1UBP - chains A and C of the 3 polymer chains in the assembly; structure by X-ray diffraction, 1.65 A resolution.

Chain A:
Molecule: Urease
Source organism: Sporosarcina pasteurii
Notes: EC 3.5.1.5
UniProt: P41022 (URE3_BACPA); numbering as in UniProt (aligned over 1-100)
Amino-acid sequence (100 residues; each row starts with the number of its first residue):
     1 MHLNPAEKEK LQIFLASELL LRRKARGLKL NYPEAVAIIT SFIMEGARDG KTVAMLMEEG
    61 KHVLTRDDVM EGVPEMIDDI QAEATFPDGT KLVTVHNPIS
Modified positions: M1 (n-carboxymethionine; CXM)

Chain C:
Molecule: Urease
Source organism: Sporosarcina pasteurii
Notes: EC 3.5.1.5
UniProt: P41020 (URE1_BACPA); the construct has insertions or renumbered stretches relative to UniProt, so the offset changes along the chain: 1-27 = UniProt 1-27; 29-570 = UniProt 28-569
Amino-acid sequence (570 residues; numbered 1 to 570; the number before each row is that of its first residue):
     1 MKINRQQYAE SYGPTVGDEV RLADTDLWIE VEKDYTTYGD EVNFGGGKVL REGMGENGTY
    61 TRTENVLDLL LTNALILDYT GIYKADIGVK DGYIVGIGKG GNPDIMDGVT PNMIVGTATE
   121 VIAAEGKIVT AGGIDTHVHF INPDQVDVAL ANGITTLFGG GTGPAEGSKA TTVTPGPWNI
   181 EKMLKSTEGL PINVGILGKG HGSSIAPIME QIDAGAAGLK IHEDWGATPA SIDRSLTVAD
   241 EADVQVAIHS DTLNEAGFLE DTLRAINGRV IHSFHVEGAG GGHAPDIMAM AGHPNVLPSS
   301 TNPTRPFTVN TIDEHLDMLM VCHHLKQNIP EDVAFADSRI RPETIAAEDI LHDLGIISMM
   361 STDALAMGRA GEMVLRTWQT ADKMKKQRGP LAEEKNGSDN FRLKRYVSKY TINPAIAQGI
   421 AHEVGSIEEG KFADLVLWEP KFFGVKADRV IKGGIIAYAQ IGDPSASIPT PQPVMGRRMY
   481 GTVGDLIHDT NITFMSKSSI QQGVPAKLGL KRRIGTVKNC RNIGKKDMKW NDVTTDIDIN
   541 PETYEVKVDG EVLTCEPVKE LPMAQRYFLF
Covalently attached groups: beta-mercaptoethanol (BME) linked to C322
Modified positions: K220 (lysine nz-carboxylic acid; KCX)
Construct notes: variant E19 (Arg in P41020), I29 (Gly28 in P41020), T36 (Tyr35 in P41020), T37 (Tyr36 in P41020), Y38 (Leu37 in P41020), L263 (Val262 in P41020), I420 (Met419 in P41020); insertion (28); modified residue (220)
Swiss-Prot annotation at these positions:
  - active site: H324 (Proton donor)

Interface between chain A and chain C:
Contacting residue pairs (38; chain A residue first):
  A6(A) - S465(C)
  E9(A) - P464(C)
  E9(A) - P473(C)
  E9(A) - R477(C)  salt bridge
  K10(A) - D463(C)  salt bridge
  I13(A) - Q472(C)
  I13(A) - P473(C)
  L19(A) - F570(C)  hydrophobic
  R23(A) - L569(C)  hydrogen bond (side chain-backbone)
  R23(A) - F570(C)
  N31(A) - Q565(C)  hydrogen bond (side chain-backbone)
  N31(A) - R566(C)
  N31(A) - F568(C)  hydrogen bond (side chain-backbone)
  Y32(A) - F442(C)  hydrophobic
  Y32(A) - R566(C)  hydrogen bond (backbone-backbone)
  P33(A) - R566(C)
  P33(A) - Y567(C)
  P33(A) - F568(C)
  P33(A) - L569(C)
  E34(A) - L569(C)
  V36(A) - Q472(C)
  T40(A) - Q472(C)
  M70(A) - Q565(C)
  M70(A) - R566(C)
  E71(A) - R566(C)  hydrogen bond (backbone-side chain)
  V73(A) - R566(C)
  M76(A) - K441(C)  hydrogen bond (backbone-side chain)
  M76(A) - R566(C)
  M76(A) - Y567(C)  hydrophobic
  D78(A) - K441(C)  salt bridge
  Q81(A) - I468(C)
  Q81(A) - T470(C)  hydrogen bond
  Q81(A) - P471(C)
  Q81(A) - Q472(C)  hydrogen bond (backbone-backbone)
  E83(A) - A466(C)
  E83(A) - S467(C)  hydrogen bond
  L92(A) - I468(C)  hydrophobic
  L92(A) - P471(C)  hydrophobic
Other interface residues (no listed pair), chain A (23 interface residues in all): A16, M44, A82

Summary:
23 residues of chain A and 19 residues of chain C are in contact; the contacts include 9 hydrogen bonds and 3
salt bridges. Polar contacts include E9(A)-R477(C), K10(A)-D463(C) and D78(A)-K441(C). UniProt lists
active-site residue H324(C) on chain C.
Here chain A is Urease and chain C is Urease, both from Sporosarcina pasteurii. Entry 1UBP (Crystal structure
of urease from bacillus pasteurii inhibited with beta-mercaptoethanol at 1.65 angstroms resolution) was
determined by X-ray diffraction.
